9H9C - chains AAA and BBB; structure by X-ray diffraction, 2.40 A resolution.

[Chain AAA (and BBB)]
Molecule: Putative thioredoxin reductase
From: Cryptosporidium parvum
Notes: chain BBB of this document is another copy of the same molecule, construct and numbering; everything in this record applies to it too
Reference sequence: Q8IS93 (Q8IS93_CRYPV); residues 1-521 here = UniProt positions 1-521
Chain sequence (521 residues; numbered 1 to 521; the number before each row is that of its first residue):
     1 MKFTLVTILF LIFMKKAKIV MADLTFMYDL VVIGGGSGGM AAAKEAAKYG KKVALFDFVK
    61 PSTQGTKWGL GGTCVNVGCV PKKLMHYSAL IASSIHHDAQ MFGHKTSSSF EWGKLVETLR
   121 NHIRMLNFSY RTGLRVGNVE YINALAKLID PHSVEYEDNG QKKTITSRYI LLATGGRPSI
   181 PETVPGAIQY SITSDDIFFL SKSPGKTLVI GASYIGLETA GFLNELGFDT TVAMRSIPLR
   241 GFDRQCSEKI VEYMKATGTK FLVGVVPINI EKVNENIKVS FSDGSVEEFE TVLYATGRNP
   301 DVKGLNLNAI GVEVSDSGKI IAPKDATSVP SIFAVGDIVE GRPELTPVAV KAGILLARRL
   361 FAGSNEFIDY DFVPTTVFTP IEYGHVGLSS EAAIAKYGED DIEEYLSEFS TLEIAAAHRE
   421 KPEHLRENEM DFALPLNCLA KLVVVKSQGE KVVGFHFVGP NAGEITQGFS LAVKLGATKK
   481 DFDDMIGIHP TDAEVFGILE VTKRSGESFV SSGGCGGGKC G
Unresolved in the structure: 1-23 (chain BBB: 1-23, 519-521)
Disulfides: Cys74-Cys79
Ligand contacts: FAD (flavin-adenine dinucleotide): Ile33, Gly34, Gly35, Gly36, Ser37, Gly38, Gly39, Phe56, Asp57, Phe58, Val59, Lys60, Gly72, Thr73, Cys74, Val77, Gly78, Cys79, Lys82, Ala144, Leu145, Ala146, Ala173, Thr174, Gly175, Gly176, Ser194, Tyr214, Ile215, Arg298, Asp301, Leu305, Val335, Gly336, Asp337, Glu344, Leu345, Thr346, Pro347, Ala349, Phe378

[Interface between chain AAA and chain BBB]
Cross-chain cystine bridges: Cys520(AAA)-Cys74(BBB)
Pairs across the interface (176; chain AAA residue first):
  Cys74(AAA) with His489(BBB), hydrogen bond
  Cys79(AAA) with His489(BBB); Pro490(BBB)
  Lys83(AAA) with Glu413(BBB), salt bridge; Pro490(BBB), hydrogen bond (side chain-backbone)
  Leu84(AAA) with Phe102(BBB); Glu413(BBB); Ala416(BBB), hydrophobic
  Tyr87(AAA) with Asp98(BBB), hydrogen bond; Phe102(BBB), hydrophobic; Glu413(BBB)
  Ser88(AAA) with Phe102(BBB), hydrogen bond (side chain-backbone); His104(BBB), hydrogen bond
  Ile91(AAA) with Asp98(BBB); His104(BBB)
  Ala92(AAA) with His104(BBB)
  Ser94(AAA) with Ile91(BBB)
  Ile95(AAA) with Thr106(BBB)
  Asp98(AAA) with Tyr87(BBB), hydrogen bond; Ile91(BBB)
  Gln100(AAA) with Lys114(BBB)
  Met101(AAA) with Lys114(BBB); Thr118(BBB), hydrogen bond (backbone-side chain)
  Phe102(AAA) with Leu84(BBB); Tyr87(BBB), hydrophobic; Ser88(BBB), hydrogen bond (backbone-side chain); Phe110(BBB); Leu115(BBB)
  Gly103(AAA) with Ser109(BBB); Phe110(BBB); Glu111(BBB), hydrogen bond (backbone-backbone); Lys114(BBB)
  His104(AAA) with Ser88(BBB), hydrogen bond; Ala92(BBB); Ser108(BBB); Ser109(BBB); Phe110(BBB); Leu226(BBB)
  Lys105(AAA) with Ser108(BBB); Ser109(BBB), hydrogen bond (backbone-backbone)
  Thr106(AAA) with Ile95(BBB); Ser107(BBB); Ser108(BBB)
  Ser107(AAA) with Lys105(BBB); Thr106(BBB); Ser107(BBB), hydrogen bond (backbone-backbone)
  Ser108(AAA) with His104(BBB); Lys105(BBB); Thr106(BBB)
  Ser109(AAA) with Gly103(BBB); His104(BBB); Lys105(BBB), hydrogen bond (backbone-backbone)
  Phe110(AAA) with Phe102(BBB); Gly103(BBB); His104(BBB)
  Glu111(AAA) with Gly103(BBB), hydrogen bond (backbone-backbone)
  Lys114(AAA) with Gln100(BBB); Gly103(BBB)
  Leu115(AAA) with Phe102(BBB)
  Thr118(AAA) with Met101(BBB), hydrogen bond (side chain-backbone); Ala416(BBB)
  His122(AAA) with Leu412(BBB); Ala415(BBB); Ala416(BBB); Gly514(BBB), hydrogen bond (side chain-backbone)
  Tyr130(AAA) with Cys515(BBB)
  Leu226(AAA) with His104(BBB)
  Thr346(AAA) with His489(BBB)
  Pro347(AAA) with Gly487(BBB); His489(BBB)
  Lys351(AAA) with Asp483(BBB), hydrogen bond (side chain-backbone); Met485(BBB); Ile486(BBB)
  Glu366(AAA) with Lys480(BBB), salt bridge; Asp484(BBB)
  Ile368(AAA) with Ile486(BBB), hydrophobic
  Phe372(AAA) with Ile486(BBB)
  Pro374(AAA) with Ile486(BBB); Ile488(BBB), hydrophobic
  Thr376(AAA) with Ile488(BBB)
  Phe378(AAA) with His489(BBB); Pro490(BBB)
  Leu412(AAA) with His122(BBB)
  Glu413(AAA) with Lys83(BBB), salt bridge; Leu84(BBB); Tyr87(BBB)
  Ala415(AAA) with His122(BBB)
  Ala416(AAA) with Leu84(BBB), hydrophobic; Thr118(BBB); His122(BBB)
  Asn461(AAA) with Asn461(BBB)
  Gly463(AAA) with Ile488(BBB); Thr491(BBB)
  Glu464(AAA) with Glu464(BBB); Ile465(BBB); Thr491(BBB); Asp492(BBB), hydrogen bond (side chain-backbone); Ala493(BBB), hydrogen bond (side chain-backbone)
  Ile465(AAA) with Glu464(BBB)
  Thr466(AAA) with Ile488(BBB)
  Gln467(AAA) with Phe469(BBB); Met485(BBB), hydrogen bond; Ile486(BBB), hydrogen bond (side chain-backbone); Gly487(BBB); Ile488(BBB), hydrogen bond (side chain-backbone); Ala493(BBB); Glu494(BBB)
  Gly468(AAA) with Gly468(BBB); Phe469(BBB)
  Phe469(AAA) with Gln467(BBB); Gly468(BBB)
  Leu471(AAA) with Ala472(BBB), hydrophobic; Asp481(BBB); Phe482(BBB), hydrophobic; Met485(BBB), hydrophobic
  Ala472(AAA) with Leu471(BBB), hydrophobic; Ala472(BBB)
  Lys474(AAA) with Asp484(BBB), hydrogen bond (side chain-backbone)
  Leu475(AAA) with Ala472(BBB); Ala477(BBB), hydrophobic; Asp481(BBB)
  Ala477(AAA) with Leu475(BBB), hydrophobic
  Lys480(AAA) with Glu366(BBB), salt bridge
  Asp481(AAA) with Leu471(BBB); Leu475(BBB)
  Phe482(AAA) with Leu471(BBB), hydrophobic
  Asp483(AAA) with Lys351(BBB), hydrogen bond (backbone-side chain)
  Asp484(AAA) with Glu366(BBB); Lys474(BBB), hydrogen bond (backbone-side chain)
  Met485(AAA) with Lys351(BBB); Gln467(BBB), hydrogen bond; Leu471(BBB), hydrophobic
  Ile486(AAA) with Pro347(BBB), hydrophobic; Lys351(BBB); Ile368(BBB), hydrophobic; Phe372(BBB); Pro374(BBB); Gln467(BBB), hydrogen bond (backbone-side chain)
  Gly487(AAA) with Pro347(BBB); Gln467(BBB)
  Ile488(AAA) with Pro374(BBB), hydrophobic; Thr376(BBB); Gly463(BBB); Thr466(BBB); Gln467(BBB), hydrogen bond (backbone-side chain)
  His489(AAA) with Cys74(BBB), hydrogen bond; Cys79(BBB); Thr346(BBB); Pro347(BBB); Phe378(BBB)
  Pro490(AAA) with Cys79(BBB); Lys83(BBB), hydrogen bond (backbone-side chain); Phe378(BBB)
  Thr491(AAA) with Gly463(BBB); Glu464(BBB)
  Asp492(AAA) with Glu464(BBB), hydrogen bond (backbone-side chain)
  Ala493(AAA) with Glu464(BBB), hydrogen bond (backbone-side chain); Gln467(BBB)
  Glu494(AAA) with Gln467(BBB)
  Gly514(AAA) with His122(BBB), hydrogen bond (backbone-side chain); Met125(BBB); Leu126(BBB)
  Cys515(AAA) with Leu126(BBB), hydrophobic; Tyr130(BBB), hydrogen bond
  Lys519(AAA) with Thr346(BBB); Val350(BBB)
  Cys520(AAA) with Ser37(BBB), hydrogen bond (backbone-side chain); Cys74(BBB), disulfide; Val75(BBB), hydrophobic; Val80(BBB), hydrophobic; Tyr130(BBB), hydrogen bond
  Gly521(AAA) with Ser37(BBB); Met40(BBB); Ala41(BBB), hydrogen bond (backbone-backbone); Lys44(BBB), hydrogen bond (backbone-side chain); Tyr130(BBB)
Also at the interface, not in a pair above, chain AAA (86 interface residues in all): Val80, Ala99, Met125, Leu126, Ser129, Val373, Thr375, Ile414, Arg419, Ser470, Gly513
Also at the interface, not in a pair above, chain BBB (89 interface residues in all): Gly36, Ser94, Ala99, Val348, Val373, Thr375, Ile414, Arg419, Gly513

[In short]
86 residues of chain AAA and 89 residues of chain BBB are in contact, with 1 disulfide bond, 38 hydrogen bonds
and 4 salt bridges. Polar pairs include Lys83(AAA)-Glu413(BBB), Glu366(AAA)-Lys480(BBB) and
Cys74(AAA)-His489(BBB). Ligands of chain AAA: flavin-adenine dinucleotide.
Chain AAA and chain BBB are both Putative thioredoxin reductase (Cryptosporidium parvum); the structure,
Crystal structure of thioredoxin reductase from Cryptosporidium parvum in the "activated in" conformation, was
determined by X-ray diffraction (same publication as 9G92 and 9GEZ).
